Entry 4N0H (X-ray diffraction, 1.95 A resolution); this record covers chains A and B of the 3 polymer chains in the assembly.

Chain A:
Name: Glutamyl-tRNA(Gln) amidotransferase subunit A, mitochondrial
From: Saccharomyces cerevisiae
Notes: EC 6.3.5.-
Reference sequence: Q03557 (GATA_YEAST); residue numbers follow UniProt; this construct covers 1-464
Sequence (464 residues; numbered 1 to 464; the number before each row is that of its first residue):
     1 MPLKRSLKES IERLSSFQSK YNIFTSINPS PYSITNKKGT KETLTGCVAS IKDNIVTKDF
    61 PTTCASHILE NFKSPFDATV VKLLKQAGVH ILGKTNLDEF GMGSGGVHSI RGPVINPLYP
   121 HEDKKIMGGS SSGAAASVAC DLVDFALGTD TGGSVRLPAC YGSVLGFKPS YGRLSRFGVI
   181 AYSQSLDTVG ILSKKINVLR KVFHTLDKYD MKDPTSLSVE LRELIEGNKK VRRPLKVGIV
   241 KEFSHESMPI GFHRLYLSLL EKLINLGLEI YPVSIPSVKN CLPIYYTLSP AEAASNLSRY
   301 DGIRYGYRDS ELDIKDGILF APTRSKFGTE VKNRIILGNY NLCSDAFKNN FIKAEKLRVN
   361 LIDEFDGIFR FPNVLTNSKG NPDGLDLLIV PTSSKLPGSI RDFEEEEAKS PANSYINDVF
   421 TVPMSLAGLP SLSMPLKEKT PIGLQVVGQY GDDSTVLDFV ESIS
Not modelled in the structure: 1-5, 34-41, 411-415

Chain B:
Name: Glutamyl-tRNA(Gln) amidotransferase subunit B, mitochondrial
From: Saccharomyces cerevisiae
Notes: EC 6.3.5.-
Reference sequence: P33893 (GATB_YEAST); residue numbers follow UniProt; this construct covers 16-329
Sequence (325 residues; numbered 16 to 340; the number before each row is that of its first residue):
    16 IHSHGAPFRP EYALKCGLEI HTQLNTKNKL FSQSTNSATS LVDAPNHHTS YYDIALPGTQ
    76 PVLNLEAILF AMKLSLALGS QVNSISQFDR KHYFYGDQPQ GYQLTQHYRP FARGGKINLS
   136 KELDDIDESA KEIGILQLQI EQDTGKSHYT ETDKDVITLV DLNRSNVPLI ELVTKPDFSD
   196 IKQVRAFIKK YQNLVRHLHI SSGDLETGAM RVDVNLSINE YARVELKNLP NTSSIINAIK
   256 YEYQRQVELI SVGDTSSLME PETRGWTGSS TVKLRSKETT IDYRYMPDPE LPYINLAPDV
   316 ISGVRGLMPQ LPDDLESSGE NLYFQ
Not modelled in the structure: 16-26, 166-170, 265-269, 290-295, 328-340
Differences from the reference sequence: expression tag (330-340)

Chain A / chain B interface:
Contacting residue pairs (58):
  Phe72(A) - Pro72(B)
  Pro75(A) - Tyr66(B)  hydrophobic
  Pro75(A) - Leu71(B)  hydrophobic
  Phe76(A) - Tyr66(B)  hydrophobic
  Phe76(A) - Pro72(B)
  Phe76(A) - Thr74(B)
  Arg176(A) - Gln75(B)
  Arg176(A) - Glu305(B)  salt bridge
  Phe177(A) - Gly73(B)
  Phe177(A) - Gln75(B)  hydrogen bond (backbone-side chain)
  Gly178(A) - Gly73(B)  hydrogen bond (backbone-backbone)
  Val179(A) - Gly73(B)
  Ile180(A) - Pro72(B)  hydrophobic
  Gln184(A) - Arg105(B)  hydrogen bond
  Gln184(A) - Pro304(B)
  Gln184(A) - Glu305(B)  hydrogen bond
  Lys212(A) - Gln75(B)
  Lys212(A) - Val77(B)
  Asp213(A) - Gln75(B)  hydrogen bond
  Pro214(A) - Gln75(B)
  Pro214(A) - Pro76(B)
  Pro214(A) - Glu305(B)
  Thr215(A) - Glu305(B)
  Glu292(A) - Pro304(B)
  Ser295(A) - Arg105(B)  hydrogen bond
  Ser295(A) - His107(B)  hydrogen bond
  Ser295(A) - Tyr117(B)
  Ser295(A) - Met301(B)
  Asn296(A) - Arg105(B)  hydrogen bond
  Ser298(A) - Phe109(B)
  Ser298(A) - Gln115(B)
  Ser298(A) - Gly116(B)
  Arg299(A) - Ala70(B)  hydrogen bond (side chain-backbone)
  Arg299(A) - Leu71(B)
  Arg299(A) - Pro114(B)
  Arg299(A) - Gln115(B)  hydrogen bond (backbone-backbone)
  Arg299(A) - Tyr117(B)
  Tyr300(A) - Pro72(B)
  Arg304(A) - Ile69(B)  hydrogen bond (side chain-backbone)
  Arg304(A) - Pro114(B)  hydrogen bond (side chain-backbone)
  Arg304(A) - Leu177(B)
  Tyr305(A) - Ile69(B)
  Tyr305(A) - Ala70(B)  hydrogen bond (side chain-backbone)
  Tyr305(A) - Leu71(B)  hydrophobic
  Tyr305(A) - Pro72(B)
  Leu319(A) - Phe109(B)
  Leu319(A) - Tyr110(B)  hydrophobic
  Phe320(A) - Phe109(B)  hydrophobic
  Arg324(A) - Phe109(B)
  Asn339(A) - Arg299(B)  hydrogen bond
  Leu342(A) - Arg299(B)
  Leu342(A) - Met301(B)  hydrophobic
  Cys343(A) - Asp297(B)
  Cys343(A) - Arg299(B)
  Ser344(A) - Asp297(B)  hydrogen bond (backbone-side chain)
  Phe347(A) - Tyr123(B)
  Phe347(A) - Tyr300(B)
  Phe347(A) - Pro302(B)
Interface residues without a listed pair, chain A (35 interface residues in all): Val56, Leu69, Ser185, Met211, Ala291, Phe351
Interface residues without a listed pair, chain B (29 interface residues in all): Gly111, Pro307

Overview:
35 residues of chain A face 29 of chain B across their interface, with 15 hydrogen bonds and 1 salt bridge.
Polar contacts include Arg176(A)-Glu305(B), Phe177(A)-Gln75(B) and Gln184(A)-Arg105(B).
Chain A is Glutamyl-tRNA(Gln) amidotransferase subunit A, mitochondrial and chain B is Glutamyl-tRNA(Gln)
amidotransferase subunit B, mitochondrial, both from Saccharomyces cerevisiae; the structure, Crystal
structure of S. cerevisiae mitochondrial GatFAB, was determined by X-ray diffraction, deposited together with
4N0I.
